PDB entry 3ZH5 | X-ray diffraction, 1.80 A resolution | chain A

# Chain A
Protein: Protein E
Organism: Haemophilus influenzae
UniProtKB: C4F5U7 (C4F5U7_HAEIF); residues 26-158 here = UniProt positions 26-158
Amino-acid sequence (134 residues; row label = number of the first residue in the row):
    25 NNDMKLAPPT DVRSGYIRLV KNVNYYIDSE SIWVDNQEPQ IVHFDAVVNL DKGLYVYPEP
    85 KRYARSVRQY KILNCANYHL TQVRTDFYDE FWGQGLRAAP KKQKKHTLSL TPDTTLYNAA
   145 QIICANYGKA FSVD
Not modelled in the structure: 25, 157
Construct notes: expression tag (25)
Disulfides: C99-C148
Reported in the primary citation:
  - self-association interface (contacts with another copy of this molecule); pairs are residue here / residue on that copy: W57-K129 (hydrophobic contact), D59-T131, N60-T131 (hydrogen bond), Q61-S133, Y94-K129 (hydrogen bond)

# In short
From the paper: a self-association interface involving W57, D59 and N60 among others.
Chain A is Protein E (Haemophilus influenzae); the structure, The structure of Haemophilus influenzae protein
E, was determined by X-ray diffraction together with 3ZH7 and 3ZH6 from the same study.
